Entry 5JGK (X-ray diffraction, 1.33 A resolution); this record covers chain A.

Chain A:
Molecule: UbiE/COQ5 family methyltransferase, putative
Organism: Aspergillus fumigatus Z5
Reference sequence: A0A0J5Q3C4 (A0A0J5Q3C4_ASPFM); residues 10-287 here correspond to UniProt positions 1-278 (UniProt number = residue number - 9)
Sequence (289 residues; numbered -1 to 287; the number before each row is that of its first residue; numbers below 1 keep their minus sign (Gly-1 is residue -1)):
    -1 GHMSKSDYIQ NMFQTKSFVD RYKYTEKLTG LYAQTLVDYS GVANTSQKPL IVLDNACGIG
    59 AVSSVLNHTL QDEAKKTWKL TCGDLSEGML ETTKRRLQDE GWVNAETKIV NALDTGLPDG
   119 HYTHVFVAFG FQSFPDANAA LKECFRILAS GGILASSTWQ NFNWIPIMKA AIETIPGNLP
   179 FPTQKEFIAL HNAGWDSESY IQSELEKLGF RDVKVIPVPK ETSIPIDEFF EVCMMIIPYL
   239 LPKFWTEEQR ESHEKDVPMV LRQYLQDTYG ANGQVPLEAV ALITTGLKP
Disordered / not traced: -1 to 6
Construct notes: expression tag (-1 to 0); variant Met1, Ser2, Lys3, Ser4, Asp5, Tyr6, Ile7, Gln8, Asn9; conflict Ile49 (Val40 in A0A0J5Q3C4), Gln158 (Arg149 in A0A0J5Q3C4), Gly284 (Ala275 in A0A0J5Q3C4)
Residues lining bound ligands: S-adenosylhomocysteine (SAH): Phe11, Tyr20, Glu24, Thr27, Ala54, Cys55, Gly56, Ala59, Asp82, Leu83, Ser84, Met87, Val108, Asn109, Ala110, Leu111, Ala126, Phe127, Ser131, Phe132, Pro133
From the paper describing this entry:
  - binding site for S-adenosylhomocysteine: Tyr20, Thr27, Ala54, Asp82, Asn109
  - conformationally variable residues: Cys55
  - mutagenesis - F127V, N159V: decreased catalytic activity
  - mutagenesis - W157V, W162V: decreased catalytic activity on dithiol gliotoxin

Summary:
Bound to chain A: S-adenosylhomocysteine. From the paper: a binding site for S-adenosylhomocysteine at Tyr20,
Thr27 and Ala54 among others; F127V and N159V reduce catalytic activity; 4 substitutions were tested in all.
Chain A is UbiE/COQ5 family methyltransferase, putative (Aspergillus fumigatus Z5); the structure, Crystal
structure of GtmA in complex with SAH, was determined by X-ray diffraction (same publication as 5JGJ and
5JGL).
